6DVC - chains D and H of the 9 polymer chains in the assembly; structure by X-ray diffraction, 3.30 A resolution.

[Chain D]
Name: DNA-directed RNA polymerase subunit beta'
Source organism: Mycobacterium tuberculosis (strain ATCC 25618 / H37Rv)
Notes: EC 2.7.7.6
UniProt: P9WGY7 (RPOC_MYCTU); numbering as in UniProt (aligned over 1-1316)
Amino-acid sequence (1316 residues; numbered 1 to 1316; the number before each row is that of its first residue):
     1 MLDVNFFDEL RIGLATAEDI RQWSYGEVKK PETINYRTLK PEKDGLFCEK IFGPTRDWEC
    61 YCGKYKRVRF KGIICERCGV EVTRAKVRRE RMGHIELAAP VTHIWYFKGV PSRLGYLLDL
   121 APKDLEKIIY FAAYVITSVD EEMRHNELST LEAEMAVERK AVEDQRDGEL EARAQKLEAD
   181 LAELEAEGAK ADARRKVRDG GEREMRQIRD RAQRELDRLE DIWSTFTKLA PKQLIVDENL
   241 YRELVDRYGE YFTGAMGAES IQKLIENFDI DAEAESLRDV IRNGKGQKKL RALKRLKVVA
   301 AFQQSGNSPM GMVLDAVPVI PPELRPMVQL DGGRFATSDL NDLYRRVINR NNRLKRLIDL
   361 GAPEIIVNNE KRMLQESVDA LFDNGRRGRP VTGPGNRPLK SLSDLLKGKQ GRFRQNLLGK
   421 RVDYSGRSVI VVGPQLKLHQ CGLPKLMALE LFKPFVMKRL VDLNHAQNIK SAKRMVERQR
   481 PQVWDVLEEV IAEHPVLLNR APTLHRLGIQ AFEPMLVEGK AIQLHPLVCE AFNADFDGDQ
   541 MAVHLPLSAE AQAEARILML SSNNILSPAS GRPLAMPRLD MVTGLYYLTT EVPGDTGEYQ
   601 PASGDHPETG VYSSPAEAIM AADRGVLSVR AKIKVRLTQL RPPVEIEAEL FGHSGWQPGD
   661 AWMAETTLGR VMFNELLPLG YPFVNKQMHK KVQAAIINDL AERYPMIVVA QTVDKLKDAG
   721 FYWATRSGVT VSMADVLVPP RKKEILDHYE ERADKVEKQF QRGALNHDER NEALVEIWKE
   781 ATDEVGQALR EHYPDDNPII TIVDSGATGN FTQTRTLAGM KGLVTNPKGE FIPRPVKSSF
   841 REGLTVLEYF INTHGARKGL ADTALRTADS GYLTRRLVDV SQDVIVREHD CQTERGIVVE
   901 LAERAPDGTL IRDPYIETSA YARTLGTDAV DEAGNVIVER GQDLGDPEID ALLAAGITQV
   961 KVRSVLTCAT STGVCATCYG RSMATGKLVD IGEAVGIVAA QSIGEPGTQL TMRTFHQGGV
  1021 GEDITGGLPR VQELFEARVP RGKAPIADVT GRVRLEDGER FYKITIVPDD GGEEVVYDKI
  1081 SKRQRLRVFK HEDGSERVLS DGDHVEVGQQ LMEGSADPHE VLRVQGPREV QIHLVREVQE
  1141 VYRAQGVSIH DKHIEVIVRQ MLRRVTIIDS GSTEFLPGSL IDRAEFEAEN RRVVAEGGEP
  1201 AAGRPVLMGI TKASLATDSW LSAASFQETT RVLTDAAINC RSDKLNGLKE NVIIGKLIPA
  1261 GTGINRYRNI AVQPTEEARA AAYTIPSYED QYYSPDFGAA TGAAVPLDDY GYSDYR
Unresolved in the structure: 1-2, 421, 1012-1025, 1282-1316
Ion coordination: Zn2+ site 1: Cys60, Cys62, Cys75, Cys78; Zn2+ site 2: Cys891, Cys968, Cys975, Cys978
Curated features (UniProtKB/Swiss-Prot):
  - binding site (Zn(2+)): Cys60, Cys62, Cys75, Cys78, Cys891, Cys968, Cys975, Cys978
  - binding site (Mg(2+)): Asp535, Asp537, Asp539

[Chain H]
Molecule: 24-nt DNA strand
Sequence (24 nucleotides; each row starts with the number of its first residue):
     2 CGTGTCAGTA GCTGTCACGG ATGC

[How chain D and chain H interact]
Residue-residue contacts - 14 pairs, chain D then chain H:
  Pro111(D) - DA22(H)  sugar contact
  Pro111(D) - DT23(H)  phosphate contact
  Ser112(D) - DT23(H)  hydrogen bond to the phosphate
  Tyr116(D) - DA22(H)  phosphate contact
  Tyr116(D) - DT23(H)  phosphate contact
  Pro122(D) - DT23(H)  phosphate contact
  Pro122(D) - DG24(H)  phosphate contact
  Lys123(D) - DG24(H)  hydrogen bond to the phosphate
  Lys123(D) - DC25(H)  salt bridge to the phosphate
  Arg291(D) - DG24(H)  hydrogen bond to the base
  Lys294(D) - DA22(H)  salt bridge to the phosphate
  Arg389(D) - DT10(H)  hydrogen bond to the base
  Arg1038(D) - DC19(H)  hydrogen bond to the phosphate
  Arg1038(D) - DG20(H)  salt bridge to the phosphate
Interface residues without a listed pair, chain D (10 interface residues in all): Asn396
Interface residues without a listed pair, chain H (8 interface residues in all): DG12

[In short]
The interface between chain D and chain H involves 10 residues on one side and 8 on the other; the contacts
include 5 hydrogen bonds and 3 salt bridges. Among the polar pairs are Arg291(D)-DG24(H), Arg389(D)-DT10(H)
and Ser112(D)-DT23(H).
Chain D is DNA-directed RNA polymerase subunit beta' (Mycobacterium tuberculosis (strain ATCC 25618 / H37Rv))
and chain H is a 24-nt DNA strand; the structure, Crystal structure of Mycobacterium tuberculosis
transcription initiation complex(ECF sigma factor L) containing 5nt RNA with 6nt ..., was determined by X-ray
diffraction, deposited together with 6DV9, 6DVB, 6DVD and 6DVE.
